Entry 8HOV (X-ray diffraction, 2.77 A resolution); this record covers chains A and J of the 4 polymer chains in the assembly.

== Chain A ==
Name: Transcription factor HMS1
Organism: Saccharomyces cerevisiae
UniProt: Q12398 (HMS1_YEAST); residues 2-102 here correspond to UniProt positions 270-370 (UniProt number = residue number + 268)
Sequence (108 residues; numbered 1 to 108; the number before each row is that of its first residue):
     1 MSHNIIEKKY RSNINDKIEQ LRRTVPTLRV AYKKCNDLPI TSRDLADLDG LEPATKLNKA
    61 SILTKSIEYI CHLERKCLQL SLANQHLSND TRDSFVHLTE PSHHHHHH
Disordered / not traced: 1, 89-108
Differences from the reference sequence: initiating methionine (1); expression tag (103-108)

== Chain J ==
Molecule: 8-nt DNA strand
Organism: Saccharomyces cerevisiae
Sequence (8 nucleotides; row label = number of the first residue in the row):
     1 ATGCGTGA

== Interface between chain A and chain J ==
Contacting residue pairs (16):
  His3(A) - DT6(J)  base contact
  His3(A) - DG7(J)  hydrogen bond to the base
  His3(A) - DA8(J)  base contact
  Asn4(A) - DG5(J)  phosphate contact
  Asn4(A) - DT6(J)  hydrogen bond to the phosphate
  Glu7(A) - DG5(J)  base contact
  Glu7(A) - DT6(J)  base contact
  Lys8(A) - DC4(J)  salt bridge to the phosphate
  Arg11(A) - DG3(J)  sugar contact
  Arg11(A) - DC4(J)  salt bridge to the phosphate
  Arg11(A) - DG5(J)  base contact
  Asn15(A) - DG3(J)  hydrogen bond to the phosphate
  Asn58(A) - DA1(J)  phosphate contact
  Asn58(A) - DT2(J)  phosphate contact
  Lys59(A) - DT2(J)  hydrogen bond to the phosphate
  Lys59(A) - DG3(J)  salt bridge to the phosphate

== Overview ==
Chain A and chain J each contribute 8 residues to their interface, with 4 hydrogen bonds and 3 salt bridges.
Among the polar pairs are His3(A)-DG7(J), Asn4(A)-DT6(J) and Asn15(A)-DG3(J).
Chain A is Transcription factor HMS1 and chain J is an 8-nt DNA strand, both from Saccharomyces cerevisiae;
the structure, Crystal structure of Hms1p from Saccharomyces cerevisiae, was determined by X-ray diffraction.
